Entry 8ZHD (electron microscopy, 3.41 A resolution); this record covers chains B and C of the 7 polymer chains in the assembly.

== Chain B (and C) ==
Protein: Spike glycoprotein, Fibritin, Expression Tag
From: Severe acute respiratory syndrome coronavirus 2
Notes: chain C of this document is another copy of the same molecule, construct and numbering; everything in this record applies to it too
UniProt: chimeric construct of P0DTC2, A0A346FJN8: residues 11-1208 from P0DTC2 (SPIKE_SARS2) positions 11-1208 (same numbers); residues 1211-1237 from A0A346FJN8 positions 458-484 (UniProt number = residue number - 753)
Amino-acid sequence (1278 residues; each row starts with the number of its first residue):
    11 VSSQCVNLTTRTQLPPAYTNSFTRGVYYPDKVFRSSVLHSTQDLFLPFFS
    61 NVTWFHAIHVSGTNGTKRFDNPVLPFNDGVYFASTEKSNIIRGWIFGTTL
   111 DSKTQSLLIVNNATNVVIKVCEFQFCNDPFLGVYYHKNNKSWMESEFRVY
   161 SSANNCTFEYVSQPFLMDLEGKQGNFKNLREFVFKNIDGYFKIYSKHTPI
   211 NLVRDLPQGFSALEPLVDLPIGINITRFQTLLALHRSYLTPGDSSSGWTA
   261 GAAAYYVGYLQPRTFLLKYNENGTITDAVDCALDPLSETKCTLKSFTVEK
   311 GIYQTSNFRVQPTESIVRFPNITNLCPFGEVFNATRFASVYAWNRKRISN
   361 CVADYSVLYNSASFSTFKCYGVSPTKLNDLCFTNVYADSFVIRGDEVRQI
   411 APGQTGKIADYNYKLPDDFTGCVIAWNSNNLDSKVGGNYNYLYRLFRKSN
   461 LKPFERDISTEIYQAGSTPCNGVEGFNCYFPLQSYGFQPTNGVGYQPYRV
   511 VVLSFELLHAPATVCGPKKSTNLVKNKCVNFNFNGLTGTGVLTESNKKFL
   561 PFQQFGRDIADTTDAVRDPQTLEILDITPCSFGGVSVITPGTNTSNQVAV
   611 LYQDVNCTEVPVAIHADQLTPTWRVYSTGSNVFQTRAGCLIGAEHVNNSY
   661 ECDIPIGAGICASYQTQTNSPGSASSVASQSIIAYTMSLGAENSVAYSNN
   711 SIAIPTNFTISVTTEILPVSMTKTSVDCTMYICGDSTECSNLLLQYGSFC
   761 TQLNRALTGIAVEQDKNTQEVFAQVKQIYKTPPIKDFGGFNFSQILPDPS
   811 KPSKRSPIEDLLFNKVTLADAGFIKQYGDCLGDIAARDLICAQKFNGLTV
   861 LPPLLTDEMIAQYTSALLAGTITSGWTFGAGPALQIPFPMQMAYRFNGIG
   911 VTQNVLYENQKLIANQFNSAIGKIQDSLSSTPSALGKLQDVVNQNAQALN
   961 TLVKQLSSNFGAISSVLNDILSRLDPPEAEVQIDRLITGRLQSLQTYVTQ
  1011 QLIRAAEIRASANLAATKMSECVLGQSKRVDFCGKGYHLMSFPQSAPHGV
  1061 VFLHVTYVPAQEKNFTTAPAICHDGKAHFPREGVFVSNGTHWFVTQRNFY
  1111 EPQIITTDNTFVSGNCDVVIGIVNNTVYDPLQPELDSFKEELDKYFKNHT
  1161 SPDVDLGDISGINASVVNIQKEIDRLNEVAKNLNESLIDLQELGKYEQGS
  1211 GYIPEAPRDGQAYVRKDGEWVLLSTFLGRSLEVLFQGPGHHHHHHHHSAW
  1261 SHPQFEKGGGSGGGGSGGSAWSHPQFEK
Unresolved in the structure: 11-13, 71-75, 618-640, 677-688, 828-851, 941-943, 1147-1288
Construct notes: conflict Gly682 (Arg in P0DTC2), Ser683 (Arg in P0DTC2), Ser685 (Arg in P0DTC2), Pro817 (Phe in P0DTC2), Pro892 (Ala in P0DTC2), Pro899 (Ala in P0DTC2), Pro942 (Ala in P0DTC2); variant Pro986 (Lys in P0DTC2), Pro987 (Val in P0DTC2); linker (1209-1210)
Cystine bridges: Cys15-Cys136, Cys131-Cys166, Cys291-Cys301, Cys336-Cys361, Cys379-Cys432, Cys391-Cys525, Cys480-Cys488, Cys538-Cys590, Cys617-Cys649, Cys662-Cys671, Cys738-Cys760, Cys743-Cys749, Cys1032-Cys1043, Cys1082-Cys1126
Covalently attached groups: N-acetylglucosamine (NAG) linked to Asn61, Asn122, Asn165, Asn234, Asn282, Asn331, Asn343, Asn616, Asn657, Asn709, Asn717, Asn801, Asn1074, Asn1098, Asn1134
Curated features (UniProtKB/Swiss-Prot):
  - region: Asn280 to Cys301 (Putative superantigen), Arg403 to Asp405 (Integrin-binding motif), Asn448 to Phe456 (Immunodominant HLA epitope recognized by the CD8+), Pro681, Ala684 (Putative superantigen), Ser816 to Tyr837 (Fusion peptide 1), Lys835 to Phe855 (Fusion peptide 2), Asp1163 to Glu1202 (Heptad repeat 2)
  - site: Arg815, Ser816 (Cleavage)
  - glycosylation: Asn17 (N-linked (GlcNAc...) (complex) asparagine), Asn61 (N-linked (GlcNAc...) (hybrid) asparagine), Asn74 (N-linked (GlcNAc...) (complex) asparagine), Asn122 (N-linked (GlcNAc...) (hybrid) asparagine), Asn149 (N-linked (GlcNAc...) (complex) asparagine), Asn165 (N-linked (GlcNAc...) (complex) asparagine), Asn234 (N-linked (GlcNAc...) (high mannose) asparagine), Asn282 (N-linked (GlcNAc...) (complex) asparagine), Thr323 (O-linked (GalNAc) threonine), Ser325 (O-linked (HexNAc...) serine), Asn331 (N-linked (GlcNAc...) (complex) asparagine), Asn343 (N-linked (GlcNAc...) (complex) asparagine), Asn603 (N-linked (GlcNAc...) (hybrid) asparagine), Asn616 (N-linked (GlcNAc...) (complex) asparagine), Asn657 (N-linked (GlcNAc...) (complex) asparagine), Thr676 (O-linked (GlcNAc...) threonine), Thr678 (O-linked (GlcNAc...) threonine), Asn709 (N-linked (GlcNAc...) (high mannose) asparagine), Asn717 (N-linked (GlcNAc...) (hybrid) asparagine), Asn801 (N-linked (GlcNAc...) (hybrid) asparagine) and 6 more in UniProt
From the paper describing this entry:
  - mutagenesis - S371L, S373P, S375F: decreased binding to R1-26
  - mutagenesis - S371L/S375F, S371L/S373P, S373P/S375F: abolished binding to R1-26

== Chain B / chain C interface ==
Contacting residue pairs (123):
  Arg319(B) - Thr739(C)
  Arg319(B) - Met740(C)
  Arg357(B) - Pro230(C)  hydrogen bond (side chain-backbone)
  Arg357(B) - Ile231(C)  hydrogen bond (side chain-backbone)
  Arg357(B) - Gly232(C)
  Gly381(B) - Leu984(C)
  Ser383(B) - Arg983(C)  hydrogen bond (side chain-backbone)
  Ser383(B) - Leu984(C)
  Ser383(B) - Asp985(C)
  Lys386(B) - Leu981(C)
  Lys386(B) - Ser982(C)
  Lys386(B) - Arg983(C)
  Lys386(B) - Leu984(C)
  Leu390(B) - Ser982(C)
  Ser477(B) - Lys386(C)
  Leu518(B) - Tyr200(C)  hydrophobic
  His519(B) - Lys41(C)
  Phe559(B) - Phe43(C)  hydrophobic
  Leu560(B) - Asn282(C)
  Leu560(B) - Thr284(C)
  Gln563(B) - Val42(C)  hydrogen bond (side chain-backbone)
  Gln563(B) - Phe43(C)
  Gln563(B) - Gly283(C)
  Phe565(B) - Phe43(C)
  Gly566(B) - Phe43(C)
  Arg567(B) - Val42(C)
  Arg567(B) - Phe43(C)  hydrogen bond (side chain-backbone)
  Arg567(B) - Arg44(C)
  Asp568(B) - Val47(C)
  Asp568(B) - Phe855(C)
  Ala570(B) - Val963(C)
  Asp571(B) - Arg44(C)  salt bridge
  Pro589(B) - Phe855(C)  hydrophobic
  Phe592(B) - Lys854(C)
  Phe592(B) - Gly857(C)
  Phe592(B) - Thr859(C)
  Pro665(B) - Leu864(C)  hydrophobic
  Gly667(B) - Leu864(C)
  Ala668(B) - Pro863(C)  hydrogen bond (backbone-backbone)
  Ala668(B) - Thr866(C)
  Gly669(B) - Leu864(C)  hydrogen bond (backbone-backbone)
  Gly669(B) - Thr866(C)
  Gly669(B) - Met869(C)
  Thr696(B) - Met869(C)
  Met697(B) - Leu864(C)  hydrophobic
  Met697(B) - Met869(C)  hydrophobic
  Leu699(B) - Ile788(C)
  Leu699(B) - Met869(C)  hydrophobic
  Leu699(B) - Gln872(C)
  Leu699(B) - Tyr873(C)  hydrogen bond (backbone-side chain)
  Gly700(B) - Lys786(C)
  Gly700(B) - Ile788(C)
  Ala701(B) - Lys786(C)
  Ala701(B) - Ile788(C)
  Glu702(B) - Ile788(C)
  Glu702(B) - Lys790(C)
  Asn703(B) - Ile788(C)
  Asn703(B) - Tyr789(C)
  Asn703(B) - Lys790(C)  hydrogen bond (backbone-backbone)
  Ser704(B) - Lys790(C)
  Val705(B) - Thr883(C)
  Ala706(B) - Gln895(C)
  Tyr707(B) - Pro792(C)  hydrophobic
  Tyr707(B) - Asp796(C)  hydrogen bond (side chain-backbone)
  Tyr707(B) - Phe797(C)
  Tyr707(B) - Ile896(C)
  Tyr707(B) - Pro897(C)  hydrophobic
  Tyr707(B) - Phe898(C)
  Ser708(B) - Pro897(C)
  Asn709(B) - Pro897(C)
  Ser711(B) - Gln895(C)  hydrogen bond
  Ser711(B) - Ile896(C)
  Ser711(B) - Pro897(C)
  Ile712(B) - Gln895(C)
  Ile712(B) - Pro897(C)
  Ala713(B) - Leu894(C)
  Ala713(B) - Gln895(C)  hydrogen bond (backbone-backbone)
  Pro715(B) - Leu894(C)
  Gln957(B) - Arg765(C)  hydrogen bond
  Thr961(B) - Gln762(C)
  Gln965(B) - Ser758(C)  hydrogen bond
  Gln965(B) - Phe759(C)
  Ser968(B) - Gln755(C)
  Asn969(B) - Gln755(C)
  Phe970(B) - Tyr756(C)
  Phe970(B) - Phe759(C)  hydrophobic
  Arg995(B) - Asp994(C)  salt bridge
  Gln1002(B) - Leu1001(C)
  Gln1002(B) - Gln1005(C)
  Ser1003(B) - Phe759(C)
  Thr1006(B) - Gln762(C)
  Thr1006(B) - Gln1005(C)
  Gln1010(B) - Leu1012(C)
  Ile1013(B) - Leu1012(C)  hydrophobic
  Arg1039(B) - Glu1031(C)  salt bridge
  Arg1039(B) - Arg1039(C)
  Val1040(B) - Ser1030(C)
  Val1040(B) - Glu1031(C)
  Val1040(B) - Leu1034(C)
  Asp1041(B) - Gly889(C)
  Asp1041(B) - Ser1030(C)
  Asp1041(B) - Leu1034(C)
  Lys1045(B) - Gly891(C)
  Gly1046(B) - Ala890(C)
  Tyr1047(B) - Trp886(C)
  Tyr1047(B) - Ala890(C)  hydrophobic
  Val1068(B) - Ala890(C)
  Pro1069(B) - Pro892(C)
  Glu1072(B) - Leu894(C)
  Thr1077(B) - Met900(C)
  Pro1079(B) - Tyr917(C)
  Phe1089(B) - Tyr917(C)  hydrophobic
  Pro1090(B) - Gln913(C)  hydrogen bond (backbone-side chain)
  Val1094(B) - Met900(C)  hydrophobic
  Val1094(B) - Tyr904(C)
  Arg1107(B) - Tyr904(C)
  Phe1121(B) - Asn914(C)
  Ser1123(B) - Asn914(C)
  Ser1123(B) - Glu918(C)
  Val1128(B) - Tyr917(C)
  Leu1141(B) - Leu1141(C)  hydrophobic
  Leu1141(B) - Glu1144(C)
  Leu1145(B) - Glu1144(C)
Interface residues without a listed pair, chain B (90 interface residues in all): Asn317, Val382, Thr430, Lys558, Ile569, Asp574, Ala647, Ile666, Asn710, Gly971, Glu1017, Phe1042, Tyr1067, Asn1074, Val1129, Asp1139, Gln1142
Interface residues without a listed pair, chain C (93 interface residues in all): Tyr38, Pro39, Asp40, Ser45, Ser46, Gly199, Ser383, Asp737, Ala766, Gln784, Gln787, Ile794, Ala852, Pro862, Leu865, Thr887, Phe888, Gln1002, Arg1019, Gly1035, Glu1111, Leu1145

== Overview ==
90 residues of chain B and 93 residues of chain C are in contact, with 15 hydrogen bonds and 3 salt bridges.
Among the polar pairs are Asp571(B)-Arg44(C), Arg995(B)-Asp994(C) and Arg1039(B)-Glu1031(C). From the paper:
S371L, S373P and S375F of chain B reduce binding to R1-26; S371L/S375F, S371L/S373P and S373P/S375F of chain B
abolish binding to R1-26.
Chain B and chain C are both Spike glycoprotein, Fibritin, Expression Tag (Severe acute respiratory syndrome
coronavirus 2); the structure, SARS-CoV-2 spike trimer (6P) in complex with two R1-26 Fabs, was determined by
electron microscopy together with 8ZHE and 8ZHF from the same study.
